PDB entry 5JNB | X-ray diffraction, 2.49 A resolution | chains D and E of the 8 polymer chains in the assembly

# Chain D
Name: Poly(A) RNA polymerase gld-2
From: Caenorhabditis elegans
Notes: EC 2.7.7.19
UniProtKB: O17087 (GLD2_CAEEL), isoform O17087-2; residues 546-923 here correspond to UniProt positions 304-681 (UniProt number = residue number - 242)
Amino-acid sequence (338 residues; each row starts with the number of its first residue; note: 42 numbers in that range are skipped by the numbering (no residue carries them; nothing is unmodelled there)):
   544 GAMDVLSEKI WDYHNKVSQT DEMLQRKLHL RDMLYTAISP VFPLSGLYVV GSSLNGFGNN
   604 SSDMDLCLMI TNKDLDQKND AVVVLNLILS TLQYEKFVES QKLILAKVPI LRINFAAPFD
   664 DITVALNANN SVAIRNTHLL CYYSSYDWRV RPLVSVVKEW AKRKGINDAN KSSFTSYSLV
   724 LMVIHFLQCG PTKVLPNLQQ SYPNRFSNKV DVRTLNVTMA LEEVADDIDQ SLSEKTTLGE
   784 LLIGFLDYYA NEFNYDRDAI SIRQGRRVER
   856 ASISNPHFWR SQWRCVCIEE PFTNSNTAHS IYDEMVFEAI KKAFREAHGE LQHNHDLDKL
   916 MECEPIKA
Disordered / not traced: 544-548, 707-717, 767-779, 856-870, 879-891, 906-923
Differences from the reference sequence: expression tag (544-545); engineered mutation A668 (Asp426 in O17087)
From the paper describing this entry:
  - mutagenesis - N629A: unchanged binding to RNP (RRM RNA binding domain) containing (chain E)
  - mutagenesis - D668A: abolished catalytic activity

# Chain E
Name: RNP (RRM RNA binding domain) containing
From: Caenorhabditis elegans
UniProtKB: O61711 (O61711_CAEEL); residue numbers follow UniProt; this construct covers 177-250
Amino-acid sequence (74 residues; each row starts with the number of its first residue):
   177 TLFDNHPVQQ YSGFNPIDFR FDDYVEGAKR FDNLANLIRS STPTDPFANY QKPCESTSTS
   237 RSRTNSAKDQ KHGP
Disordered / not traced: 223-250

# How chain D and chain E interact
Pairs across the interface (18; chain D residue first):
  K621(D) with Q185(E); Q186(E); Y187(E); F190(E)
  N629(D) with F197(E)
  L632(D) with F197(E), hydrophobic
  K645(D) with F195(E)
  L646(D) with I193(E); D194(E); F195(E), hydrogen bond (backbone-backbone); F197(E), hydrophobic
  I647(D) with I193(E)
  L648(D) with F190(E); P192(E); I193(E), hydrogen bond (backbone-backbone); F195(E), hydrophobic
  A649(D) with F190(E), hydrophobic
  K650(D) with Y187(E)
Also at the interface, not in a pair above, chain D (10 interface residues in all): Q644
Also at the interface, not in a pair above, chain E (12 interface residues in all): S188, N191, R196
Interface features reported in the paper:
  - hot spots on chain D (mutagenesis) - R574E: abolished binding to RNP (RRM RNA binding domain) containing (chain E)

# Summary
Chain D and chain E form an interface of 10 and 12 residues respectively, with 2 hydrogen bonds. The backbones
hydrogen-bond at L646(D)-F195(E) and L648(D)-I193(E). The paper reports that D668A of chain D abolishes
catalytic activity; R574E of chain D abolishes binding to RNP (RRM RNA binding domain) containing (chain E).
Chain D is Poly(A) RNA polymerase gld-2 and chain E is RNP (RRM RNA binding domain) containing, both from
Caenorhabditis elegans; the structure, structure of GLD-2/RNP-8 complex, was determined by X-ray diffraction.
